PDB entry 6VK0 | electron microscopy, 4.10 A resolution (low resolution: residue-level contacts below are approximate; hydrogen-bond / salt-bridge calls are withheld) | chains D and B of the 4 polymer chains in the assembly

# Chain D
Molecule: U1 SNP1-associating protein 1
Organism: Saccharomyces cerevisiae
Reference sequence: Q03714 (USA1_YEAST); residues 500-838 here = UniProt positions 500-838
Chain sequence (339 residues; each row starts with the number of its first residue):
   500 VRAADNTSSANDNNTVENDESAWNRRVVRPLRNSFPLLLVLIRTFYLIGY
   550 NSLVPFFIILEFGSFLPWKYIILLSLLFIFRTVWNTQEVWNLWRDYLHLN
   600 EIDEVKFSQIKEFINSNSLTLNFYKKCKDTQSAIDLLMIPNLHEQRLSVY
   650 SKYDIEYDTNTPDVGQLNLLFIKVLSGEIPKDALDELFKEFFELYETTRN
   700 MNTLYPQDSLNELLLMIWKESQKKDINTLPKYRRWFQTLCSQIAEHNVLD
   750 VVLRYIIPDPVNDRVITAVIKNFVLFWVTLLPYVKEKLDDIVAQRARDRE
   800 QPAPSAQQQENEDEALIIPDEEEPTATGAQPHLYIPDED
Not modelled in the structure: 500-532, 585-744, 790-838

# Chain B
Molecule: ERAD-associated E3 ubiquitin-protein ligase HRD1
Organism: Saccharomyces cerevisiae
Notes: EC 2.3.2.27
Reference sequence: Q08109 (HRD1_YEAST); residues 1-480 here = UniProt positions 1-480
Chain sequence (480 residues; row label = number of the first residue in the row):
     1 MVPENRRKQLAIFVVVTYLLTFYCVYSATKTSVSFLQVTLKLNEGFNLMV
    51 LSIFILLNSTLLWQLLTKLLFGELRLIEHEHIFERLPFTIINTLFMSSLF
   101 HERYFFTVAFFGLLLLYLKVFHWILKDRLEALLQSINDSTTMKTLIFSRF
   151 SFNLVLLAVVDYQIITRCISSIYTNQKSDIESTSLYLIQVMEFTMLLIDL
   201 LNLFLQTCLNFWEFYRSQQSLSNENNHIVHGDPTDENTVESDQSQPVLND
   251 DDDDDDDDRQFTGLEGKFMYEKAIDVFTRFLKTALHLSMLIPFRMPMMLL
   301 KDVVWDILALYQSGTSLWKIWRNNKQLDDTLVTVTVEQLQNSANDDNICI
   351 ICMDELIHSPNQQTWKNKNKKPKRLPCGHILHLSCLKNWMERSQTCPICR
   401 LPVFDEKGNVVQTTFTSNSDITTQTTVTDSTGIATDQQGFANEVDLLPTR
   451 TTSPDIRIVPTQNIDTLAMRTRSTSTPSPT
Not modelled in the structure: 221-264, 325-480

# Interface between chain D and chain B
Contacting residue pairs - 10 pairs, chain D then chain B:
  Ser563(D) with Gln9(B)
  Leu565(D) with Asn5(B); Lys8(B); Gln9(B); Ile12(B)
  Leu572(D) with Ile12(B)
  Leu576(D) with Val15(B); Leu19(B)
  Phe579(D) with Tyr23(B)
  Trp583(D) with Tyr23(B)
Also at the interface, not in a pair above, chain D (11 interface residues in all): Phe555, Leu559, Tyr569, Arg580, Asn584
Also at the interface, not in a pair above, chain B (10 interface residues in all): Phe22, Tyr26, Phe46

# Summary
The interface between chain D and chain B involves 11 residues on one side and 10 on the other.
Chain D is U1 SNP1-associating protein 1 and chain B is ERAD-associated E3 ubiquitin-protein ligase HRD1, both
from Saccharomyces cerevisiae; the structure, CryoEM structure of Hrd1-Usa1/Der1/Hrd3 of the flipped topology,
was determined by electron microscopy together with 6VJY, 6VJZ, 6VK1 and 6VK3 from the same study.
